PDB entry 4ZI7 | X-ray diffraction, 2.51 A resolution | chains B and E of the 6 polymer chains in the assembly

[Chain B]
Name: Tubulin beta chain
Source organism: Sus scrofa
UniProtKB: P02554 (TBB_PIG); the author numbering skips numbers that UniProt does not, so the offset changes along the chain: 1-42 = UniProt 1-42; 45-360 = UniProt 43-358; 369-455 = UniProt 359-445
Chain sequence (445 residues; row label = number of the first residue in the row; note: 10 numbers in that range are skipped by the numbering (no residue carries them; nothing is unmodelled there)):
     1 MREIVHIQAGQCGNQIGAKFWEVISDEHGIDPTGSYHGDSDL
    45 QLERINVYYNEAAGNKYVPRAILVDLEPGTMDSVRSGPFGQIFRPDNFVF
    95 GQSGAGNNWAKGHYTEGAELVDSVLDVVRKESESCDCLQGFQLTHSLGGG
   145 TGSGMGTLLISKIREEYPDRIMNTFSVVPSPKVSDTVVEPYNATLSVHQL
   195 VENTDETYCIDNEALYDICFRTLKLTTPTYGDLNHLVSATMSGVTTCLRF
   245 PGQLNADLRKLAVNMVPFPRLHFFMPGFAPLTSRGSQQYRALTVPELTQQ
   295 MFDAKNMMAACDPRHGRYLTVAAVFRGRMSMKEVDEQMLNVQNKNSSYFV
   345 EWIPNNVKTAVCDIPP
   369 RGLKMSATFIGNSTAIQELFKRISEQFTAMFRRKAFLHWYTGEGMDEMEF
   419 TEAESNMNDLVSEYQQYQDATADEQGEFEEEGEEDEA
Disordered / not traced: 441-455
Swiss-Prot annotation at these positions:
  - motif: Met-1 to Ile-4 (MREI motif)
  - binding site (GTP): Gln-11, Glu-71, Ser-140, Gly-144, Thr-145, Gly-146, Asn-206, Asn-228
  - binding site (Mg(2+)): Glu-71
  - modified residue: Ser-40 (Phosphoserine), Lys-60 (N6-acetyllysine), Ser-174 (Phosphoserine), Thr-287 (Phosphothreonine), Thr-292 (Phosphothreonine), Arg-320 (Omega-N-methylarginine), Glu-448 (5-glutamyl polyglutamate)
  - cross-link (Glycyl lysine isopeptide (Lys-Gly)): Lys-60 (interchain with G-Cter in ubiquitin), Lys-326 (interchain with G-Cter in ubiquitin)
Ion coordination: Ca2+ near Glu-113 (its only coordinating residue here)
Ligand contacts:
  - 4SL (N,beta,beta-trimethyl-L-phenylalanyl-N-[(3S,4Z)-5-carboxy-2-methylhex-4-en-3-yl]-N,3-dimethyl-L-valinamide): Pro-175, Lys-176, Val-177, Ser-178, Asp-179, Tyr-210, Pro-222, Thr-223, Tyr-224, Leu-227
  - GDP (guanosine-5'-diphosphate): Gly-10, Gln-11, Cys-12, Gln-15, Ile-16, Asp-69, Asn-101, Ser-140, Gly-142, Gly-143, Gly-144, Thr-145, Gly-146, Val-171, Pro-173, Val-177, Ser-178, Glu-183, Asn-206, Leu-209, Tyr-224, Leu-227, Asn-228
From the paper describing this entry:
  - binding site for 4SL: Val-177, Asp-179, Tyr-210, Pro-222, Tyr-224, Leu-227

[Chain E]
Name: Stathmin-4
Source organism: Rattus norvegicus
UniProtKB: P63043 (STMN4_RAT); residues 5-145 here correspond to UniProt positions 49-189 (UniProt number = residue number + 44)
Chain sequence (143 residues; numbered 3 to 145; the number before each row is that of its first residue):
     3 MADMEVIELNKCTSGQSFEVILKPPSFDGVPEFNASLPRRRDPSLEEIQK
    53 KLEAAEERRKYQEAELLKHLAEKREHEREVIQKAIEENNNFIKMAKEKLA
   103 QKMESNKENREAHLAAMLERLQEKDKHAEEVRKNKELKEEASR
Disordered / not traced: 3-5, 29-43, 144-145
Construct notes: expression tag (3-4)
Swiss-Prot annotation at these positions:
  - modified residue: Ser-46 (Phosphoserine)

[Chain B / chain E interface]
Pairs across the interface (24; chain B residue first):
  His-107(B) with Lys-75(E), hydrogen bond
  Tyr-108(B) with His-78(E), hydrogen bond; Glu-79(E); Val-82(E), hydrophobic; Ile-83(E)
  Leu-152(B) with Glu-79(E)
  Ser-155(B) with Leu-72(E); Lys-75(E); Arg-76(E), hydrogen bond
  Lys-156(B) with Arg-76(E); Glu-79(E), salt bridge
  Arg-158(B) with Leu-68(E)
  Glu-159(B) with Leu-69(E); Leu-72(E); Arg-76(E), salt bridge
  Pro-162(B) with Glu-65(E)
  Gln-193(B) with Lys-75(E)
  Glu-411(B) with Val-82(E); Ala-86(E)
  Gly-412(B) with Val-82(E); Lys-85(E); Ala-86(E)
  Asp-414(B) with Lys-85(E), salt bridge
  Glu-417(B) with His-78(E), salt bridge
Also at the interface, not in a pair above, chain B (17 interface residues in all): Thr-109, Thr-409, Gly-410, Met-413
Also at the interface, not in a pair above, chain E (14 interface residues in all): Ala-73, Glu-89

[Overview]
17 residues of chain B face 14 of chain E across their interface; the contacts include 3 hydrogen bonds and 4
salt bridges. Among the polar pairs are Lys-156(B)/Glu-79(E), Glu-159(B)/Arg-76(E) and Asp-414(B)/Lys-85(E).
Bound to chain B: GDP and compound 4SL. From the paper: a binding site for 4SL at Val-177(B), Asp-179(B) and
Tyr-210(B) among others.
Here chain B is Tubulin beta chain (Sus scrofa) and chain E is Stathmin-4 (Rattus norvegicus). Entry 4ZI7
(Crystal structure of tubulin-stathmin-ttl-HTI286 complex) was determined by X-ray diffraction (same
publication as 4ZHQ, 4ZOL and 5BMV).
